Entry 7Y5N (electron microscopy, 3.45 A resolution); this record covers chains A and C of the 3 polymer chains in the assembly.

# Chain A
Molecule: Bone marrow proteoglycan
From: Homo sapiens
UniProt: P13727 (PRG2_HUMAN); numbering as in UniProt (aligned over 1-222)
Chain sequence (222 residues; numbered 1 to 222; the number before each row is that of its first residue):
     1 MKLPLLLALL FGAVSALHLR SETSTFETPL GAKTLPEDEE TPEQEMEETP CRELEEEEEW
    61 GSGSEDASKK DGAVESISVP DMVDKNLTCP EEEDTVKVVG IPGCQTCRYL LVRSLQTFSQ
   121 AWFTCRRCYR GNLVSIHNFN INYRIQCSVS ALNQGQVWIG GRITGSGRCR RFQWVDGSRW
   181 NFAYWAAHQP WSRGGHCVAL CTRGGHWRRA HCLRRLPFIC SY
Disordered / not traced: 1-86
Disulfides: C89-C128, C104-C107, C125-C220, C197-C212
UniProt features mapped onto this chain:
  - glycosylation: T23 (O-linked (GalNAc...) threonine), S24 (O-linked (GalNAc...) serine), T25 (O-linked (GalNAc...) threonine), T34 (O-linked (GalNAc...) threonine), S62 (O-linked (Xyl...) (chondroitin sulfate) serine), N86 (N-linked (GlcNAc...) asparagine)
  - natural variant: R179 (R179C: In a colorectal cancer sample)

# Chain C
Molecule: Pappalysin-1
From: Homo sapiens
Notes: EC 3.4.24.79
UniProt: Q13219 (PAPP1_HUMAN); residues 1-1547 here correspond to UniProt positions 81-1627 (UniProt number = residue number + 80)
Chain sequence (1547 residues; row label = number of the first residue in the row):
     1 REARGATEEP SPPSRALYFS GRGEQLRLRA DLELPRDAFT LQVWLRAEGG QRSPAVITGL
    61 YDKCSYISRD RGWVVGIHTI SDQDNKDPRY FFSLKTDRAR QVTTINAHRS YLPGQWVYLA
   121 ATYDGQFMKL YVNGAQVATS GEQVGGIFSP LTQKCKVLML GGSALNHNYR GYIEHFSLWK
   181 VARTQREILS DMETHGAHTA LPQLLLQENW DNVKHAWSPM KDGSSPKVEF SNAHGFLLDT
   241 SLEPPLCGQT LCDNTEVIAS YNQLSSFRQP KVVRYRVVNL YEDDHKNPTV TREQVDFQHH
   301 QLAEAFKQYN ISWELDVLEV SNSSLRRRLI LANCDISKIG DENCDPECNH TLTGHDGGDC
   361 RHLRHPAFVK KQHNGVCDMD CNYERFNFDG GECCDPEITN VTQTCFDPDS PHRAYLDVNE
   421 LKNILKLDGS THLNIFFAKS SEEELAGVAT WPWDKEALMH LGGIVLNPSF YGMPGHTHTM
   481 IHEIGHSLGL YHVFRGISEI QSCSDPCMET EPSFETGDLC NDTNPAPKHK SCGDPGPGND
   541 TCGFHSFFNT PYNNFMSYAD DDCTDSFTPN QVARMHCYLD LVYQGWQPSR KPAPVALAPQ
   601 VLGHTTDSVT LEWFPPIDGH FFERELGSAC HLCLEGRILV QYASNASSPM PCSPSGHWSP
   661 REAEGHPDVE QPCKSSVRTW SPNSAVNPHT VPPACPEPQG CYLELEFLYP LVPESLTIWV
   721 TFVSTDWDSS GAVNDIKLLA VSGKNISLGP QNVFCDVPLT IRLWDVGEEV YGIQIYTLDE
   781 HLEIDAAMLT STADTPLCLQ CKPLKYKVVR DPPLQMDVAS ILHLNRKFVD MDLNLGSVYQ
   841 YWVITISGTE ESEPSPAVTY IHGSGYCGDG IIQKDQGEQC DDMNKINGDG CSLFCRQEVS
   901 FNCIDEPSRC YFHDGDGVCE EFEQKTSIKD CGVYTPQGFL DQWASNASVS HQDQQCPGWV
   961 IIGQPAASQV CRTKVIDLSE GISQHAWYPC TISYPYSQLA QTTFWLRAYF SQPMVAAAVI
  1021 VHLVTDGTYY GDQKQETISV QLLDTKDQSH DLGLHVLSCR NNPLIIPVVH DLSQPFYHSQ
  1081 AVRVSFSSPL VAISGVALRS FDNFDPVTLS SCQRGETYSP AEQSCVHFAC EKTDCPELAV
  1141 ENASLNCSSS DRYHGAQCTV SCRTGYVLQI RRDDELIKSQ TGPSVTVTCT EGKWNKQVAC
  1201 EPVDCSIPDH HQVYAASFSC PEGTTFGSQC SFQCRHPAQL KGNNSLLTCM EDGLWSFPEA
  1261 LCELMCLAPP PVPNADLQTA RCRENKHKVG SFCKYKCKPG YHVPGSSRKS KKRAFKTQCT
  1321 QDGSWQEGAC VPVTCDPPPP KFHGLYQCTN GFQFNSECRI KCEDSDASQG LGSNVIHCRK
  1381 DGTWNGSFHV CQEMQGQCSV PNELNSNLKL QCPDGYAIGS ECATSCLDHN SESIILPMNV
  1441 TVRDIPHWLN PTRVERVVCT AGLKWYPHPA LIHCVKGCEP FMGDNYCDAI NNRAFCNYDG
  1501 GDCCTSTVKT KKVTPFPMSC DLQGDCACRD PQAQEHSRKD LRGYSHG
Disordered / not traced: 1-12, 1128-1547
Disulfides: C64-C155, C247-C507, C252-C577, C334-C348, C344-C360, C377-C393, C394-C405, C503-C542, C532-C563, C630-C801, C633-C798, C673-C755, C695-C701, C867-C895, C880-C891, C903-C910, C919-C931, C956-C990, C971-C1059, C1112-C1125
Covalently attached groups: N-acetylglucosamine (NAG) linked to N310, N322, N349, N400, N521, N539, N645, N745, N825, N946
Bound ions: Ca2+ site 1: K338, D341, N343, D345, D356; Ca2+ site 2: V376, D389, E392; Zn2+: H482, H486, H492; Ca2+ site 3: E509, D518, C520, T523; Ca2+ site 4: D668, R678, D785; Ca2+ site 5: Y866, D869, I871, Q873, E878, D881; Ca2+ site 6: N884, I886, C891; Ca2+ site 7: H913, V918, E923, D930
UniProt features mapped onto this chain:
  - active site: E483
  - binding site (Zn(2+)): H482, H486, H492
  - glycosylation (N-linked (GlcNAc...) asparagine): N310, N322, N349, N400, N521, N539, N645, N745, N946, N1142, N1146, N1243, N1385, N1439
From the paper describing this entry:
  - catalytic residues: E483 (citing earlier work)
  - self-association interface (contacts with another copy of this molecule): R98
  - mutagenesis - C1130S: unchanged catalytic activity on IGFBP4/IGF-2
  - mutagenesis - C1130S: abolished binding to homodimer

# Interface between chain A and chain C
Cross-chain cystine bridges: C169(A)-C652(C)
Residue-residue contacts (54):
  G103(A) - N343(C)
  C104(A) - E342(C)
  C104(A) - N343(C)
  C104(A) - R364(C)  hydrogen bond
  T106(A) - R364(C)  hydrogen bond
  T106(A) - P366(C)
  H137(A) - D341(C)
  H137(A) - E342(C)
  N138(A) - D341(C)
  N138(A) - E342(C)
  N138(A) - N343(C)
  N140(A) - N343(C)
  Y143(A) - Y994(C)
  Y143(A) - Q998(C)
  Q146(A) - P995(C)
  C147(A) - P995(C)
  C147(A) - L999(C)
  S150(A) - P995(C)
  S150(A) - Y996(C)  hydrogen bond (side chain-backbone)
  A151(A) - Y996(C)  hydrophobic
  R168(A) - C652(C)
  R168(A) - P654(C)
  R168(A) - P693(C)
  C169(A) - C652(C)  disulfide
  C169(A) - T690(C)
  R170(A) - H689(C)
  R170(A) - T690(C)
  R170(A) - V691(C)  hydrogen bond (backbone-backbone)
  R171(A) - H689(C)
  F172(A) - P688(C)
  F172(A) - H689(C)  hydrogen bond (backbone-backbone)
  F172(A) - V691(C)  hydrophobic
  D176(A) - F368(C)
  G177(A) - F368(C)
  S178(A) - F368(C)
  R179(A) - G340(C)  hydrogen bond (side chain-backbone)
  R179(A) - E384(C)  salt bridge
  W180(A) - P688(C)  hydrogen bond (side chain-backbone)
  W180(A) - H689(C)
  N181(A) - S337(C)
  N181(A) - P688(C)
  A183(A) - P688(C)  hydrophobic
  H188(A) - S724(C)  hydrogen bond
  H188(A) - D779(C)
  H188(A) - E780(C)  salt bridge
  H188(A) - H781(C)  hydrogen bond (backbone-side chain)
  P190(A) - V691(C)
  P190(A) - P692(C)
  W191(A) - N683(C)
  W191(A) - P692(C)
  W191(A) - P693(C)
  W191(A) - A694(C)
  W191(A) - E780(C)  hydrogen bond
  W191(A) - H781(C)
Interface residues without a listed pair, chain A (32 interface residues in all): C107, S148, I163, A187, R209, Y222
Interface residues without a listed pair, chain C (32 interface residues in all): R385, P651, S993, Y1029
From the paper, about this interface:
  - pairs named by the authors: Y143(A)-Q998(C), S150(A)-Y996(C), C169(A)-C652(C) (covalent link), R170(A)-V691(C) (hydrogen bond), F172(A)-H689(C) (hydrogen bond)
  - interface residues, chain A: H137(A), N138(A), Y143(A), S150(A), W191(A)
  - interface residues, chain C: N343(C), F368(C), N683(C), H781(C), Y996(C), Q998(C)

# Summary
Chain A and chain C each contribute 32 residues to their interface, with 1 disulfide bond, 10 hydrogen bonds
and 2 salt bridges. Among the polar pairs are R179(A)-E384(C), H188(A)-E780(C) and C104(A)-R364(C). The
authors report contacts between Y143(A) and Q998(C), S150(A) and Y996(C) and C169(A) and C652(C); hydrogen
bonds between R170(A) and V691(C) and F172(A) and H689(C). The paper reports the catalytic residue E483(C);
C1130S of chain C abolishes binding to homodimer.
Chain A is Bone marrow proteoglycan and chain C is Pappalysin-1, both from Homo sapiens; the structure,
Structure of 1:1 PAPP-A.ProMBP complex(half map), was determined by electron microscopy, deposited together
with 7Y5Q, 8HGG and 8HGH.
